8S0E - chains 2 and E of the 15 polymer chains in the assembly; structure by electron microscopy, 3.80 A resolution.

# Chain 2
Molecule: DNA replication licensing factor MCM2
From: Homo sapiens
Notes: EC 3.6.4.12
UniProtKB: P49736 (MCM2_HUMAN); numbering as in UniProt (aligned over 1-904)
Amino-acid sequence (904 residues; each row starts with the number of its first residue):
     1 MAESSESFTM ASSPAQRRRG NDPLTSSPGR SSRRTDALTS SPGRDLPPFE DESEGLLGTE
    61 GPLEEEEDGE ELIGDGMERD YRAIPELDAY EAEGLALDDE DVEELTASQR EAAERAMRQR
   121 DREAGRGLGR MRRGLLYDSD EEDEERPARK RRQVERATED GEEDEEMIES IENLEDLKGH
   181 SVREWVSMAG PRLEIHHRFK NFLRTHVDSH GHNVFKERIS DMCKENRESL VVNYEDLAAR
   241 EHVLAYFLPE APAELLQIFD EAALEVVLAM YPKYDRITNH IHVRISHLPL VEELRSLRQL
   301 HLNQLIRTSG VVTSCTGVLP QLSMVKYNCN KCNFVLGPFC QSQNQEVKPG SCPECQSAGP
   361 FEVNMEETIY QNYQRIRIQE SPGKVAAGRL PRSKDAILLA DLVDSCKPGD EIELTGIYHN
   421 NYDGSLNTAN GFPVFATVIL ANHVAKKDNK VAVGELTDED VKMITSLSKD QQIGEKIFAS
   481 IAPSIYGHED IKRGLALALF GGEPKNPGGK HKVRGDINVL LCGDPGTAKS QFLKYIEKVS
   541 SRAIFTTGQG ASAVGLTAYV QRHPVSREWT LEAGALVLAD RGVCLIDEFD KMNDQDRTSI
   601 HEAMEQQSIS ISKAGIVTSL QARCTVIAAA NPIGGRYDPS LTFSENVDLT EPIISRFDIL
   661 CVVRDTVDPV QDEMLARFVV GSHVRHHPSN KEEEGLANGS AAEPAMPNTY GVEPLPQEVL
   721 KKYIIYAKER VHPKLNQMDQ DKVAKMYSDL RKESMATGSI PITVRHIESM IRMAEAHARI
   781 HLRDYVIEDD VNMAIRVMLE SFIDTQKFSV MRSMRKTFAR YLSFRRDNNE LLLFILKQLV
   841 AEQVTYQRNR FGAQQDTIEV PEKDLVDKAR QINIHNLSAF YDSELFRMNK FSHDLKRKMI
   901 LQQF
Unresolved in the structure: 1-183, 324-370, 692-707, 758-762, 824-904
Ion coordination: Mg2+: Ser-530 (together with ATP-gamma-S)
Small-molecule neighbours: ATP-gamma-S (AGS; phosphothiophosphoric acid-adenylate ester): Ser-484, Ile-485, Tyr-486, His-488, Asp-524, Pro-525, Gly-526, Thr-527, Ala-528, Lys-529, Ser-530, Gln-531, Asn-631, Leu-675, Val-679
Curated features (UniProtKB/Swiss-Prot):
  - zinc finger: Cys-329 to Cys-355 (C4-type)
  - motif: Ser-655 to Asp-658 (Arginine finger)
  - binding site (ADP): Ser-530, Gln-531
  - modified residue: Ala-2 (N-acetylalanine), Ser-12 (Phosphoserine), Ser-13 (Phosphoserine), Thr-25 (Phosphothreonine), Ser-26 (Phosphoserine), Ser-27 (Phosphoserine), Ser-32 (Phosphoserine), Thr-39 (Phosphothreonine), Ser-40 (Phosphoserine), Ser-41 (Phosphoserine), Ser-53 (Phosphoserine), Thr-59 (Phosphothreonine), Ser-108 (Phosphoserine), Tyr-137 (Phosphotyrosine), Ser-139 (Phosphoserine), Lys-216 (N6-acetyllysine), Ser-381 (Phosphoserine), Ser-484 (Phosphoserine)
  - cross-link: Lys-178 (Glycyl lysine isopeptide (Lys-Gly) (interchain with G-Cter in SUMO2))
  - natural variant: Arg-44 (R44C: In DFNA70)
  - mutagenesis: Ser-27 (S27A: Impairs ATPase activity of the MCM-2-7 complex and reduces phosphorylation by the CDC7-DBF4 complex; when associated with A-41 and A-139), Ser-41 (S41A: Impairs ATPase activity of the MCM-2-7 complex and reduces phosphorylation by the CDC7-DBF4 complex; when associated with A-27 and A-139), Tyr-81 to Tyr-90 (Loss of interaction with DNAJC9), Ser-108 (S108A: Reduces phosphorylation by ATR), Ser-139 (S139A: Impairs ATPase activity of the MCM-2-7 complex and reduces phosphorylation by the CDC7-DBF4 complex; when associated with A-27 and A-41)

# Chain E
Molecule: Origin recognition complex subunit 5
From: Homo sapiens
UniProtKB: O43913 (ORC5_HUMAN); residues 1-435 here = UniProt positions 1-435
Amino-acid sequence (435 residues; each row starts with the number of its first residue):
     1 MPHLENVVLC RESQVSILQS LFGERHHFSF PSIFIYGHTA SGKTYVTQTL LKTLELPHVF
    61 VNCVECFTLR LLLEQILNKL NHLSSSEDGC STEITCETFN DFVRLFKQVT TAENLKDQTV
   121 YIVLDKAEYL RDMEANLLPG FLRLQELADR NVTVLFLSEI VWEKFRPNTG CFEPFVLYFP
   181 DYSIGNLQKI LSHDHPPEYS ADFYAAYINI LLGVFYTVCR DLKELRHLAV LNFPKYCEPV
   241 VKGEASERDT RKLWRNIEPH LKKAMQTVYL REISSSQWEK LQKDDTDPGQ LKGLSAHTHV
   301 ELPYYSKFIL IAAYLASYNP ARTDKRFFLK HHGKIKKTNF LKKHEKTSNH LLGPKPFPLD
   361 RLLAILYSIV DSRVAPTANI FSQITSLVTL QLLTLVGHDD QLDGPKYKCT VSLDFIRAIA
   421 RTVNFDIIKY LYDFL
Unresolved in the structure: 1-6, 85-92, 244-247, 272-300, 333-356
Ion coordination: Mg2+: Thr-44 (together with ATP-gamma-S)
Small-molecule neighbours: ATP-gamma-S (AGS; phosphothiophosphoric acid-adenylate ester): Val-7, Val-8, Leu-9, Arg-11, His-38, Thr-39, Ala-40, Ser-41, Gly-42, Lys-43, Thr-44, Tyr-45, Glu-159, Tyr-182, Ile-190, Leu-222, Lys-223, Arg-226
Curated features (UniProtKB/Swiss-Prot):
  - binding site (ATP): Gly-37 to Thr-44

# Interface between chain 2 and chain E
Pairs across the interface - 12 pairs, chain 2 then chain E:
  Asp-638(2) / Arg-326(E)  salt bridge
  Ser-640(2) / Arg-326(E)  hydrogen bond
  Leu-641(2) / Arg-326(E)
  Ala-756(2) / Lys-330(E)
  Thr-757(2) / Lys-330(E)
  Thr-757(2) / His-331(E)
  Lys-807(2) / Leu-329(E)  hydrogen bond (side chain-backbone)
  Lys-807(2) / Lys-330(E)  hydrogen bond (side chain-backbone)
  Lys-807(2) / His-332(E)
  Phe-808(2) / Lys-429(E)
  Val-810(2) / Lys-330(E)
  Arg-812(2) / Tyr-430(E)
Other interface residues (no listed pair), chain 2 (10 interface residues in all): Ser-809
Other interface residues (no listed pair), chain E (9 interface residues in all): Phe-327, Leu-435

# In short
10 residues of chain 2 face 9 of chain E across their interface, with 3 hydrogen bonds and 1 salt bridge.
Polar contacts include Asp-638(2)/Arg-326(E), Ser-640(2)/Arg-326(E) and Lys-807(2)/Leu-329(E). Ligands of
chain 2: ATP-gamma-S. Ligands of chain E: ATP-gamma-S.
Here chain 2 is DNA replication licensing factor MCM2 and chain E is Origin recognition complex subunit 5,
both from Homo sapiens. Entry 8S0E (H. sapiens OCCM bound to double stranded DNA) was determined by electron
microscopy (same publication as 8S09, 8S0A, 8S0B, 8S0C, 8S0D and 8S0F).
